Entry 9F33 (electron microscopy, 3.05 A resolution); this record covers chains B and C of the 5 polymer chains in the assembly.

== Chain B ==
Molecule: Guanine nucleotide-binding protein G(I)/G(S)/G(T) subunit beta-1
From: Rattus norvegicus
UniProtKB: P54311 (GBB1_RAT); numbering as in UniProt (aligned over 2-340)
Sequence (355 residues; numbered -14 to 340; the number before each row is that of its first residue; numbers below 1 keep their minus sign (Met-14 is residue -14)):
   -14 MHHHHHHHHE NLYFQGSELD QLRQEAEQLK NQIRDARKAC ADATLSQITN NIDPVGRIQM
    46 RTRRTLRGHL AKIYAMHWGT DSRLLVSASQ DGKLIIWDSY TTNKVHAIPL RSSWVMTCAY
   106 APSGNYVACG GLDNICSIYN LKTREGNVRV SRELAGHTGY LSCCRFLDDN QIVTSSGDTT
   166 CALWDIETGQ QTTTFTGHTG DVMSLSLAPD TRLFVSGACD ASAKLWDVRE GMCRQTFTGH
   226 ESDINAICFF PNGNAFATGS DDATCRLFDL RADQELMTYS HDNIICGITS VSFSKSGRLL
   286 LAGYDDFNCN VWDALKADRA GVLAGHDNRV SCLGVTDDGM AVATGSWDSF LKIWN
Disordered / not traced: -14 to 3
Construct notes: initiating methionine (-14); expression tag (-13 to 1)
Curated features (UniProtKB/Swiss-Prot):
  - modified residue: Ser2 (N-acetylserine), His266 (Phosphohistidine)

== Chain C ==
Molecule: Guanine nucleotide-binding protein G(I)/G(S)/G(O) subunit gamma-2
From: Homo sapiens
UniProtKB: P59768 (GBG2_HUMAN); residues 1-71 here = UniProt positions 1-71
Sequence (71 residues; numbered 1 to 71; the number before each row is that of its first residue):
     1 MASNNTASIA QARKLVEQLK MEANIDRIKV SKAAADLMAY CEAHAKEDPL LTPVPASENP
    61 FREKKFFSAI L
Disordered / not traced: 1-6, 64-71
Construct notes: engineered mutation Ser68 (Cys in P59768)
Curated features (UniProtKB/Swiss-Prot):
  - modified residue: Ala2 (N-acetylalanine)

== Chain B / chain C interface ==
Contacting residue pairs - 84 pairs, chain B then chain C:
  Leu4(B) - Ile9(C)  hydrophobic
  Leu7(B) - Ala12(C)  hydrophobic
  Leu7(B) - Arg13(C)
  Leu7(B) - Val16(C)
  Glu10(B) - Val16(C)
  Ala11(B) - Leu15(C)  hydrophobic
  Ala11(B) - Val16(C)  hydrophobic
  Ala11(B) - Leu19(C)
  Leu14(B) - Val16(C)
  Leu14(B) - Leu19(C)  hydrophobic
  Leu14(B) - Lys20(C)
  Lys15(B) - Leu19(C)
  Ile18(B) - Ala23(C)  hydrophobic
  Ala21(B) - Arg27(C)
  Ala24(B) - Lys29(C)
  Cys25(B) - Ile28(C)
  Cys25(B) - Lys29(C)
  Cys25(B) - Val30(C)  hydrogen bond (backbone-backbone)
  Ala26(B) - Val30(C)  hydrophobic
  Asp27(B) - Lys29(C)
  Asp27(B) - Val30(C)
  Asp27(B) - Ser31(C)  hydrogen bond
  Ala28(B) - Val30(C)
  Leu30(B) - Ala34(C)  hydrophobic
  Ile33(B) - Ser31(C)
  Ile33(B) - Ala34(C)  hydrophobic
  Ile33(B) - Met38(C)
  Thr34(B) - Met38(C)
  Ile37(B) - Glu42(C)
  Val40(B) - Leu51(C)  hydrophobic
  Ile43(B) - Leu50(C)
  Met45(B) - Leu50(C)  hydrophobic
  Arg48(B) - Asn59(C)
  Arg48(B) - Phe61(C)
  Arg49(B) - Pro60(C)
  Arg49(B) - Phe61(C)
  Arg49(B) - Arg62(C)  hydrogen bond (side chain-backbone)
  Ser84(B) - Phe61(C)
  Tyr85(B) - Pro60(C)
  Tyr85(B) - Phe61(C)  hydrophobic
  Met217(B) - Met21(C)  hydrophobic
  Cys218(B) - Gln18(C)  hydrogen bond (backbone-side chain)
  Cys218(B) - Met21(C)
  Arg219(B) - Met21(C)
  Arg219(B) - Glu22(C)
  Arg219(B) - Ile25(C)
  Gln220(B) - Ile25(C)
  Thr221(B) - Glu22(C)  hydrogen bond
  Phe235(B) - Leu37(C)  hydrophobic
  Phe235(B) - Tyr40(C)  hydrophobic
  Phe235(B) - Cys41(C)  hydrophobic
  Pro236(B) - Tyr40(C)
  Asn237(B) - Tyr40(C)
  Asp254(B) - Ala33(C)
  Asp254(B) - Leu37(C)
  Arg256(B) - Arg27(C)
  Arg256(B) - Ile28(C)
  Arg256(B) - Asp36(C)  salt bridge
  Asp258(B) - Arg27(C)  salt bridge
  Gln259(B) - Val30(C)
  Ser279(B) - Asp48(C)  hydrogen bond
  Ser279(B) - Leu50(C)
  Lys280(B) - Glu47(C)
  Lys280(B) - Asp48(C)
  Ser281(B) - Tyr40(C)
  Ser281(B) - Cys41(C)
  Ser281(B) - His44(C)
  Ser281(B) - Asp48(C)  hydrogen bond
  Arg283(B) - Glu42(C)  salt bridge
  Arg283(B) - Leu51(C)
  Leu284(B) - Leu51(C)  hydrophobic
  Leu300(B) - Cys41(C)  hydrophobic
  Asp323(B) - Pro49(C)
  Gly324(B) - Pro49(C)
  Gly324(B) - Leu50(C)
  Met325(B) - Pro49(C)  hydrophobic
  Met325(B) - Leu50(C)
  Met325(B) - Val54(C)  hydrophobic
  Met325(B) - Asn59(C)
  Met325(B) - Pro60(C)
  Met325(B) - Phe61(C)  hydrophobic
  Ala326(B) - Phe61(C)  hydrophobic
  Asn340(B) - Asn59(C)  hydrogen bond
  Asn340(B) - Phe61(C)
Other interface residues (no listed pair), chain B (57 interface residues in all): Arg22, Trp63, Ser67, Thr181, Ala257, Leu261, Gly282, Leu286, Val320, Ile338
Other interface residues (no listed pair), chain C (40 interface residues in all): Lys14, Asp26, Ala45, Glu58

== Overview ==
57 residues of chain B and 40 residues of chain C are in contact, with 8 hydrogen bonds and 3 salt bridges.
Polar pairs include Arg256(B)-Asp36(C), Asp258(B)-Arg27(C) and Arg283(B)-Glu42(C).
Chain B is Guanine nucleotide-binding protein G(I)/G(S)/G(T) subunit beta-1 (Rattus norvegicus) and chain C is
Guanine nucleotide-binding protein G(I)/G(S)/G(O) subunit gamma-2 (Homo sapiens); the structure, Cryo-EM
structure of Dopamine 3 Receptor:Go complex bound to bitopic FOB02-04A - Conformation A, was determined by
electron microscopy (same publication as 9F34).
